Entry 6RQX (X-ray diffraction, 1.68 A resolution); this record covers chains A and B.

== Chain A ==
Molecule: Endoplasmic reticulum aminopeptidase 1
From: Homo sapiens
Notes: EC 3.4.11.-
UniProtKB: Q9NZ08 (ERAP1_HUMAN); residues 1-938 here = UniProt positions 1-938
Chain sequence (938 residues; each row starts with the number of its first residue):
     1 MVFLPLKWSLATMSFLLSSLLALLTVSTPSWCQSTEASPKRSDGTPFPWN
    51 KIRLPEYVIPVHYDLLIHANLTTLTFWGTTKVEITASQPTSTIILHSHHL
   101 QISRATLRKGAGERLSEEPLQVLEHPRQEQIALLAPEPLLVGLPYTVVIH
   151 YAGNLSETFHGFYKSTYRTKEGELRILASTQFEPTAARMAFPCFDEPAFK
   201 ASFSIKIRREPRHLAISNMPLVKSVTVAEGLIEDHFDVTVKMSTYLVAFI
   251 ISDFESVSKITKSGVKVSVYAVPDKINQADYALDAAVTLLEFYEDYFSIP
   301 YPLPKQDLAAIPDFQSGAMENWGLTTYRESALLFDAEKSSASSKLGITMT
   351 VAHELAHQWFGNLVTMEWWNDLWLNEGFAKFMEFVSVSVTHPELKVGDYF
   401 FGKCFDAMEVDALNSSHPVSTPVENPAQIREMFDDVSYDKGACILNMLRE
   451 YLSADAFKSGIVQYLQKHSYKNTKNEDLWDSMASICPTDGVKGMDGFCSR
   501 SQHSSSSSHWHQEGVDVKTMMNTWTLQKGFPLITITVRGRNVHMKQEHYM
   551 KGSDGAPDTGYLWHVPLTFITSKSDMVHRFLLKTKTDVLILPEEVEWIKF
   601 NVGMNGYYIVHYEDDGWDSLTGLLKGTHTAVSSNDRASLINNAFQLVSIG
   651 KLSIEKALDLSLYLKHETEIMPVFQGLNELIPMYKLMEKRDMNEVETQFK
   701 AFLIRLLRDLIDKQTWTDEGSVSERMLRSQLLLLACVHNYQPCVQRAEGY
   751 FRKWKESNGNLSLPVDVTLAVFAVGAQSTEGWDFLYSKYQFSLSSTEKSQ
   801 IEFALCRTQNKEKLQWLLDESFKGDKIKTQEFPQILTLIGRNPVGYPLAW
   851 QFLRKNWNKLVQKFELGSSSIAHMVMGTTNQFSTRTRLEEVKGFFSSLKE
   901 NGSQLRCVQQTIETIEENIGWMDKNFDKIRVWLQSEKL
Disordered / not traced: 1-45, 486-514, 554-555
Disulfide bonds: Cys404-Cys443
Covalently attached groups: N-acetylglucosamine (NAG) linked to Asn70, Asn154, Asn414, Asn760
Ion coordination: Na+ site 1: Gln315, Ser870; Zn2+: His353, His357, Glu376 (shared with KF2_1(B) of chain B); Na+ site 2: Thr568, Tyr608; Na+ site 3 near Asp635 (its only coordinating residue here); Na+ site 4 near Ser869 (its only coordinating residue here)
UniProt features mapped onto this chain:
  - active site: Glu354 (Proton acceptor)
  - binding site (substrate): Glu183, Gly317 to Asn321
  - binding site (Zn(2+)): His353, His357, Glu376
  - site: Tyr438 (Transition state stabilizer)
  - glycosylation (N-linked (GlcNAc...) asparagine): Asn70, Asn154, Asn414, Asn760, Asn901
  - natural variant: Asp575 (D575G; D575N)
  - mutagenesis: Tyr438 (Y438F: Loss of enzyme activity)
From the paper describing this entry:
  - contacts within the chain: Arg725-Asp766 (salt bridge)
  - allosteric site: Lys685, Arg807
  - mutagenesis - Y684F, Y684F/K685A, K685A: decreased catalytic activity on L-pNA
  - mutagenesis - Y684F, K685A (5-fold): decreased catalytic activity on LLRIQRGPGRAFVTI
  - catalytic residues: Tyr438 (citing earlier work)

== Chain B ==
Molecule: Pse-lys-his-his-ala-phe-ser-phe-lys
Chain sequence (9 residues; numbered 1 to 9; the number before each row is that of its first residue):
     1 XKHHAFSFK
Modified / non-standard residues: KF2 ([(1R)-1-azanyl-3-phenyl-propyl]-[(2S)-2-methanoyl-4-methyl-pentyl]phosphinic acid) at position 1
Ion coordination: Zn2+: KF2_1 (shared with His353(A), His357(A), Glu376(A) of chain A)

== How chain A and chain B interact ==
Contacting residue pairs (55):
  Gln181(A) with KF2_1(B)
  Glu183(A) with KF2_1(B)
  Pro184(A) with KF2_1(B)
  Gln315(A) with His4(B)
  Ser316(A) with KF2_1(B), hydrogen bond (side chain-backbone); His4(B)
  Gly317(A) with KF2_1(B), hydrogen bond (backbone-backbone); His4(B)
  Ala318(A) with KF2_1(B)
  Met319(A) with KF2_1(B)
  Glu320(A) with KF2_1(B)
  Arg328(A) with His4(B)
  Ser330(A) with Phe6(B)
  Ala331(A) with Phe6(B), hydrophobic
  Ser340(A) with Lys9(B)
  Ala341(A) with Lys9(B)
  Ser342(A) with Phe6(B), hydrogen bond (side chain-backbone); Lys9(B)
  Ser343(A) with Phe6(B)
  Gly346(A) with Phe6(B)
  Ile347(A) with Phe6(B)
  Thr350(A) with KF2_1(B); Phe6(B)
  His353(A) with KF2_1(B)
  Glu354(A) with KF2_1(B)
  His357(A) with KF2_1(B)
  Glu376(A) with KF2_1(B)
  Lys380(A) with His3(B), hydrogen bond
  Phe433(A) with KF2_1(B); Lys2(B)
  Asp434(A) with Lys2(B)
  Asp435(A) with Lys2(B), salt bridge; His3(B), salt bridge
  Tyr438(A) with KF2_1(B); Lys2(B); His3(B)
  Asp439(A) with His3(B), salt bridge
  Arg725(A) with Lys9(B)
  Met726(A) with Lys9(B)
  Ser729(A) with Lys9(B)
  Asp766(A) with Lys9(B), salt bridge
  Leu769(A) with Phe8(B); Lys9(B)
  Ser795(A) with Ser7(B), hydrogen bond (backbone-side chain)
  Thr796(A) with Ser7(B); Lys9(B)
  Ser799(A) with Ser7(B), hydrogen bond; Phe8(B)
  Gln800(A) with Lys9(B), hydrogen bond (side chain-backbone)
  Glu802(A) with Phe8(B)
  Glu831(A) with Phe8(B)
  Gln834(A) with Phe8(B)
  Leu838(A) with Phe8(B), hydrophobic
  Ser869(A) with Lys2(B)
  His873(A) with Lys2(B)
Also at the interface, not in a pair above, chain A (47 interface residues in all): Glu383, Val765, Phe803
Also at the interface, not in a pair above, chain B (9 interface residues in all): Ala5
Interface features reported in the paper:
  - specific contacts: Ser342(A)-Phe6(B), Gly346(A)-Phe6(B) (hydrophobic contact), Asp766(A)-Lys9(B) (salt bridge), Ser795(A)-Ser7(B), Ser799(A)-Ser7(B)
  - interface residues, chain A: Arg725(A), Asp766(A)

== In short ==
The interface between chain A and chain B involves 47 residues on one side and 9 on the other; the contacts
include 7 hydrogen bonds and 4 salt bridges. Polar pairs include Asp435(A)-Lys2(B), Asp435(A)-His3(B) and
Asp439(A)-His3(B). The authors report contacts between Ser342(A) and Phe6(B), Ser795(A) and Ser7(B) and
Ser799(A) and Ser7(B); a hydrophobic contact between Gly346(A) and Phe6(B); a salt bridge between Asp766(A)
and Lys9(B). The paper reports the catalytic residue Tyr438(A); Y684F, Y684F/K685A and K685A of chain A reduce
catalytic activity on L-pNA.
Chain A is Endoplasmic reticulum aminopeptidase 1 (Homo sapiens) and chain B is
Pse-lys-his-his-ala-phe-ser-phe-lys; the structure, High-resolution crystal structure of ERAP1 in complex with
10mer phosphinic peptide, was determined by X-ray diffraction (same publication as 6RYF).
